PDB entry 5ST7 | X-ray diffraction, 1.46 A resolution | chains A and B

[Chain A]
Name: Pre-mRNA-splicing factor 8
From: Saccharomyces cerevisiae S288C
UniProtKB: P33334 (PRP8_YEAST); numbering as in UniProt (aligned over 1836-2090)
Amino-acid sequence (258 residues; each row starts with the number of its first residue):
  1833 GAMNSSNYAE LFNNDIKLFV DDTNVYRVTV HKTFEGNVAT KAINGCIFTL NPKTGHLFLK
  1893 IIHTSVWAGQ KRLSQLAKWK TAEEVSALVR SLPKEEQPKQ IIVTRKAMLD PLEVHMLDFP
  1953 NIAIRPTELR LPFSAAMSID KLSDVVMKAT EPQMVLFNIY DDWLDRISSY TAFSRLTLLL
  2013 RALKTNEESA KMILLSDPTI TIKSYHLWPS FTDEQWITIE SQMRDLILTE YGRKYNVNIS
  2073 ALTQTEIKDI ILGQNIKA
Disordered / not traced: 2070-2090
Construct notes: expression tag (1833-1835)

[Chain B]
Name: A1 cistron-splicing factor AAR2
From: Saccharomyces cerevisiae S288C
UniProtKB: P32357 (AAR2_YEAST); aligned to UniProt positions 1-317 over residues 1-317
Amino-acid sequence (308 residues; row label = number of the first residue in the row; note: 13 numbers in that range are skipped by the numbering (no residue carries them; nothing is unmodelled there); numbers below 1 keep their minus sign (Gly-3 is residue -3)):
    -3 GAMAMNTVPF TSAPIEVTIG IDQYSFNVKE NQPFHGIKDI PIGHVHVIHF QHADNSSMRY
    57 GYWFDCRMGN FYIQYDPKDG LYKMMEERDG AKFENIVHNF KERQMMVSYP KIDEDDTWYN
   117 LTEFVQMDKI RKIVRKDENQ FSYVDSSMTT VQENEL
   166 SSSSSDPAHS LNYTVINFKS REAIRPGHEM EDFLDKSYYL NTVMLQGIFK NSSNYFGELQ
   226 FAFLNAMFFG NYGSSLQWHA MIELICSSAT VPKHMLDKLD EILYYQIKTL PEQYSDILLN
   286 ERVWNICLYS SFQKNSLHNT EKIMENKYPE LL
Disordered / not traced: -3 to 0, 166-169
Construct notes: expression tag (-3 to 0); conflict Ser166 (Leu153 in P32357), Ser167 (Lys154 in P32357), Ser170 (Asp in P32357)
Residues lining bound ligands: V29 ((3R)-3-(benzylamino)oxolane-3-carboxylic acid): Tyr20, Ser21, Phe22, Val103, Ser104, Pro106
Swiss-Prot annotation at these positions:
  - region: Leu261 to Ile282 (Leucine-zipper)
  - modified residue: Ser253 (Phosphoserine), Thr274 (Phosphothreonine)

[Chain A / chain B interface]
Residue-residue contacts (17; chain A residue first):
  Gln1907(A) with Met195(B); Leu199(B)
  Leu1908(A) with Met195(B), hydrophobic
  Trp1911(A) with Glu194(B); Met195(B); Phe198(B), hydrophobic
  Asp1942(A) with Lys184(B), salt bridge; Phe198(B)
  Glu1945(A) with Lys184(B), salt bridge
  Val1946(A) with Ile189(B), hydrophobic; Glu194(B); Phe198(B), hydrophobic
  His1947(A) with Glu194(B), salt bridge
  Leu1949(A) with Lys184(B); Ser185(B); Arg186(B)
  Asp1950(A) with Arg186(B), salt bridge

[Summary]
Chain A and chain B form an interface of 9 and 8 residues respectively, with 4 salt bridges. Polar pairs
include Asp1942(A)-Lys184(B), Glu1945(A)-Lys184(B) and His1947(A)-Glu194(B). Bound to chain B: compound V29.
Chain A is Pre-mRNA-splicing factor 8 and chain B is A1 cistron-splicing factor AAR2, both from Saccharomyces
cerevisiae S288C; the structure, PanDDA analysis group deposition -- Aar2/RNaseH in complex with fragment
P02E03 from the F2X-Universal Library, was determined by X-ray diffraction, deposited together with 5ST0,
5ST1, 5ST2, 5ST3, 5ST4, 5ST5 and 248 further entries.
